PDB entry 8E9G | electron microscopy, 2.60 A resolution | chains B and I of the 15 polymer chains in the assembly

Chain B:
Name: NADH-quinone oxidoreductase subunit B
Organism: Mycolicibacterium smegmatis MC2 155
Notes: EC 7.1.1.-
Reference sequence: A0QU35 (NUOB_MYCS2); residue numbers follow UniProt; this construct covers 1-184
Amino-acid sequence (184 residues; numbered 1 to 184; the number before each row is that of its first residue):
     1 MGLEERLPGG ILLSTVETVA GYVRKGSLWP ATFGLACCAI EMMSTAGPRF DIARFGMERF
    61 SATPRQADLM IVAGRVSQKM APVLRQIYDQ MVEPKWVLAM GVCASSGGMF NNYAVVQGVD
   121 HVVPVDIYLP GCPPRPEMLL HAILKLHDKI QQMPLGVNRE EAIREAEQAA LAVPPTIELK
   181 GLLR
Unresolved in the structure: 1
Ion coordination: 4Fe-4S cluster Fe: Cys-37, Cys-38, Cys-103, Cys-132
Residues lining bound ligands:
  - menaquinone-9 (MQ9): Trp-29, Thr-32, Phe-33, Gly-34, Leu-35, Ala-39, Ile-40, Met-42, Met-43, Ala-46, Glu-58, Arg-59, Phe-60
  - 4Fe-4S cluster (SF4): Ala-36, Cys-37, Cys-38, Gly-74, Arg-75, Gly-101, Val-102, Cys-103, Phe-110, Gly-131, Cys-132, Pro-133
UniProt features mapped onto this chain:
  - binding site ([4Fe-4S] cluster): Cys-37, Cys-38, Cys-103, Cys-132
From the paper describing this entry:
  - binding site for menaquinone-9: Glu-58

Chain I:
Name: NADH-quinone oxidoreductase subunit I
Organism: Mycolicibacterium smegmatis MC2 155
Notes: EC 7.1.1.-
Reference sequence: A0QU28 (NUOI_MYCS2); numbering as in UniProt (aligned over 1-180)
Amino-acid sequence (180 residues; numbered 1 to 180; the number before each row is that of its first residue):
     1 MPKFLDALAG FAVTLGSMFK KPITEGYPEK PGPVAPRYHG RHQLNRYPDG LEKCIGCELC
    61 AWACPADAIY VEGADNTADE RYSPGERYGR VYQINYLRCI GCGLCIEACP TRALTMTTEY
   121 EMADDNRADL IWGKDKLLAP LQEGMQAPPH DMAPGKTDDD YYLGNVTPIT PVPSGTEDAR
Unresolved in the structure: 1-3, 169-180
Ion coordination: 4Fe-4S cluster Fe site 1: His-42, Cys-64, Cys-99, Cys-102, Cys-105; 4Fe-4S cluster Fe site 2: Cys-54, Cys-57, Cys-60, Cys-109
Residues lining bound ligands:
  - 4Fe-4S cluster (SF4), molecule 1: His-42, Cys-64, Pro-65, Ala-66, Ala-68, Ile-69, Ile-94, Cys-99, Ile-100, Gly-101, Cys-102, Gly-103, Leu-104, Cys-105, Met-116
  - 4Fe-4S cluster (SF4), molecule 2: Leu-44, Cys-54, Ile-55, Gly-56, Cys-57, Glu-58, Leu-59, Cys-60, Val-71, Tyr-92, Cys-109, Pro-110, Thr-111, Ala-113, Leu-114
UniProt features mapped onto this chain:
  - binding site ([4Fe-4S] cluster): Cys-54, Cys-57, Cys-60, Cys-64, Cys-99, Cys-102, Cys-105, Cys-109
From the paper describing this entry:
  - 4Fe-4S cluster coordination: His-42

Chain B / chain I interface:
Pairs across the interface (66; chain B residue first):
  Pro-48(B) with Ile-23(I), hydrophobic; Thr-24(I)
  Arg-49(B) with Ile-23(I); Thr-24(I); Glu-25(I), hydrogen bond (backbone-backbone)
  Phe-50(B) with Thr-24(I)
  Asp-51(B) with Thr-24(I)
  Arg-54(B) with Glu-25(I), hydrogen bond (side chain-backbone); Gly-26(I); Tyr-27(I), hydrogen bond (side chain-backbone)
  Val-102(B) with Tyr-96(I); Leu-97(I); Cys-99(I)
  Ser-105(B) with Leu-97(I); Arg-127(I), hydrogen bond (backbone-side chain)
  Ser-106(B) with Leu-97(I), hydrogen bond (side chain-backbone); Arg-98(I), hydrogen bond (backbone-side chain); Arg-127(I)
  Gly-107(B) with Arg-98(I)
  Gly-108(B) with Leu-97(I); Arg-98(I), hydrogen bond (backbone-side chain)
  Met-109(B) with Pro-65(I), hydrophobic; Ala-66(I), hydrophobic; Ile-100(I), hydrophobic
  Asn-111(B) with Arg-98(I)
  Gln-117(B) with Arg-98(I), hydrogen bond
  Asp-120(B) with Arg-127(I), salt bridge
  Asp-126(B) with Asp-125(I)
  Ile-127(B) with Asp-124(I); Asp-125(I)
  Tyr-128(B) with Leu-97(I), hydrophobic; Ala-123(I); Asp-124(I), hydrogen bond (backbone-backbone); Asp-125(I); Asn-126(I); Arg-127(I); Leu-130(I), hydrophobic
  Leu-129(B) with Met-122(I)
  Pro-130(B) with Tyr-96(I); Met-122(I); Ala-123(I); Leu-130(I), hydrophobic
  Cys-132(B) with Ile-100(I), hydrophobic
  Arg-135(B) with Val-34(I); Tyr-38(I); Tyr-120(I)
  Glu-137(B) with Tyr-27(I), hydrogen bond (backbone-side chain); Tyr-120(I)
  Met-138(B) with Tyr-38(I); Tyr-120(I)
  Leu-140(B) with Tyr-27(I), hydrophobic
  His-141(B) with Tyr-27(I); Glu-121(I); Met-122(I)
  Ala-142(B) with Ala-123(I), hydrophobic
  Leu-144(B) with Pro-28(I), hydrophobic
  Lys-145(B) with Ala-123(I); Asp-124(I)
  Thr-176(B) with Ala-128(I)
  Gly-181(B) with Val-91(I)
  Leu-182(B) with Arg-90(I), hydrogen bond (backbone-side chain); Val-91(I)
  Leu-183(B) with Tyr-70(I), hydrophobic; Val-91(I)
  Arg-184(B) with Gly-73(I), hydrogen bond (side chain-backbone); Arg-90(I)
Also at the interface, not in a pair above, chain B (36 interface residues in all): Phe-55, Gly-118, Gly-131
Also at the interface, not in a pair above, chain I (33 interface residues in all): Pro-33, Glu-72, Ala-74, Asp-75

In short:
The interface between chain B and chain I involves 36 residues on one side and 33 on the other, with 12
hydrogen bonds and 1 salt bridge. Among the polar pairs are Asp-120(B)/Arg-127(I), Arg-54(B)/Glu-25(I) and
Arg-54(B)/Tyr-27(I). The paper reports a binding site for menaquinone-9 at Glu-58(B); 4Fe-4S cluster
coordination by His-42(I).
Here chain B is NADH-quinone oxidoreductase subunit B and chain I is NADH-quinone oxidoreductase subunit I,
both from Mycolicibacterium smegmatis MC2 155. Entry 8E9G (Mycobacterial respiratory complex I with both
quinone positions modelled) was determined by electron microscopy (same publication as 8E9H and 8E9I).
